PDB entry 6E4O | X-ray diffraction, 1.80 A resolution | chain A

Chain A:
Protein: RNA-binding protein, putative
From: Trypanosoma brucei
UniProt: Q389P7 (Q389P7_TRYB2); residues 203-269 here correspond to UniProt positions 193-259 (UniProt number = residue number - 10)
Amino-acid sequence (71 residues; row label = number of the first residue in the row):
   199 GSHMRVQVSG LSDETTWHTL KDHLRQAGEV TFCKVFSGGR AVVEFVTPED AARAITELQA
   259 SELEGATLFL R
Construct notes: expression tag (199-202)
What the authors report for this chain:
  - mutagenesis - W215A, F230A: abolished binding to poly(U) RNA
  - mutagenesis - R223A (16-fold): decreased binding to G20
  - mutagenesis - Q205A, W215A, F230A, R238A, R251A (11 +/- 3 nM): unchanged binding to G20

Overview:
From the paper: W215A and F230A abolish binding to poly(U) RNA; R223A reduces binding to G20; 6 substitutions
were tested in all.
Chain A is RNA-binding protein, putative (Trypanosoma brucei); the structure, Structure of apo T. brucei RRM:
P4(1)2(1)2 form, was determined by X-ray diffraction together with 6E4N and 6E4P from the same study.
